Entry 9HBT (electron microscopy, 3.46 A resolution); this record covers chains A and O of the 10 polymer chains in the assembly.

== Chain A ==
Protein: Tilapia Lake Virus nucleoprotein (segment 4)
From: Tilapia lake virus
UniProtKB: A0A1Y9SHW7 (A0A1Y9SHW7_9VIRU); numbering as in UniProt (aligned over 1-354)
Amino-acid sequence (354 residues; numbered 1 to 354; the number before each row is that of its first residue):
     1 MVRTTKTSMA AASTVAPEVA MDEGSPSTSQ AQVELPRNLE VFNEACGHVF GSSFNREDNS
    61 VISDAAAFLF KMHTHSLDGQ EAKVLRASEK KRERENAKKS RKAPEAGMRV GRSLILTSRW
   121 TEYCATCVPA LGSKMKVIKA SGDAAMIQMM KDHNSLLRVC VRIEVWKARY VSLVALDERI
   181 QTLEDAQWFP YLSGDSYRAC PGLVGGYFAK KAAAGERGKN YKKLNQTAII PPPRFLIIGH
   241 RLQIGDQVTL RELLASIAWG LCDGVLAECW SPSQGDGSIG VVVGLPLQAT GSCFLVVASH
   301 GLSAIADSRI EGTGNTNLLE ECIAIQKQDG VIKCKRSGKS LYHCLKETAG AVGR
Not modelled in the structure: 1-33, 351-354

== Chain O ==
Molecule: 40-mer vRNA loop
Sequence (52 nucleotides; each row starts with the number of its first residue):
     1 XXXXXXXXXX XXGCAAAUCU UUCUCACGUC CUGACUUGUG AGUAAAAUUU GG
Not modelled in the structure: 13-52
Modified residues: P5P (purine riboside-5'-monophosphate) at position 1, Y5P (1-(5-O-phosphono-beta-D-ribofuranosyl)-1,4-dihydropyrimidine) at position 2, P5P (purine riboside-5'-monophosphate) at position 3, P5P (purine riboside-5'-monophosphate) at position 4, P5P (purine riboside-5'-monophosphate) at position 5, P5P (purine riboside-5'-monophosphate) at position 6, P5P (purine riboside-5'-monophosphate) at position 7, Y5P (1-(5-O-phosphono-beta-D-ribofuranosyl)-1,4-dihydropyrimidine) at position 8, Y5P (1-(5-O-phosphono-beta-D-ribofuranosyl)-1,4-dihydropyrimidine) at position 9, Y5P (1-(5-O-phosphono-beta-D-ribofuranosyl)-1,4-dihydropyrimidine) at position 10, P5P (purine riboside-5'-monophosphate) at position 11, Y5P (1-(5-O-phosphono-beta-D-ribofuranosyl)-1,4-dihydropyrimidine) at position 12

== Chain A / chain O interface ==
Contacting residue pairs - 34 pairs, chain A then chain O:
  Lys83(A) - Y5P_9(O)  phosphate contact
  Lys83(A) - Y5P_10(O)  phosphate contact
  Leu85(A) - Y5P_9(O)  sugar contact
  Ser88(A) - Y5P_12(O)  hydrogen bond to the phosphate
  Lys91(A) - Y5P_10(O)  salt bridge to the phosphate
  Lys91(A) - P5P_11(O)  salt bridge to the phosphate
  Lys91(A) - Y5P_12(O)  salt bridge to the phosphate
  Arg94(A) - Y5P_12(O)  salt bridge to the phosphate
  Leu131(A) - Y5P_9(O)  sugar contact
  Gly132(A) - Y5P_9(O)  base contact
  Lys134(A) - Y5P_8(O)  salt bridge to the phosphate
  Met135(A) - P5P_6(O)  phosphate contact
  Met135(A) - Y5P_8(O)  base contact
  Lys136(A) - P5P_6(O)  salt bridge to the phosphate
  Lys136(A) - P5P_7(O)  phosphate contact
  Lys139(A) - P5P_5(O)  hydrogen bond to the phosphate
  Lys139(A) - P5P_6(O)  salt bridge to the phosphate
  Met150(A) - Y5P_8(O)  base contact
  Lys151(A) - P5P_4(O)  phosphate contact
  Lys151(A) - P5P_5(O)  salt bridge to the phosphate
  Asn154(A) - Y5P_8(O)  base contact
  Arg158(A) - P5P_4(O)  salt bridge to the phosphate
  Arg198(A) - P5P_7(O)  hydrogen bond to the sugar
  Arg198(A) - Y5P_8(O)  hydrogen bond to the sugar
  Arg198(A) - Y5P_10(O)  base contact
  Tyr207(A) - P5P_11(O)  base contact
  Phe208(A) - Y5P_10(O)  base contact
  Phe208(A) - P5P_11(O)  base contact
  Asn225(A) - P5P_1(O)  hydrogen bond to the phosphate
  Ala228(A) - P5P_1(O)  phosphate contact
  Ile229(A) - P5P_1(O)  base contact
  Arg241(A) - P5P_1(O)  base contact
  Leu242(A) - P5P_1(O)  base contact
  Thr290(A) - P5P_1(O)  phosphate contact
Interface residues without a listed pair, chain A (33 interface residues in all): Asn38, Ala82, Val84, Ser133, His153, Asp195, Leu203, Asn220, Pro231

== In short ==
Chain A and chain O form an interface of 33 and 10 residues respectively, with 5 hydrogen bonds and 9 salt
bridges. Polar contacts include Arg198(A)-P5P_7(O), Arg198(A)-Y5P_8(O) and Ser88(A)-Y5P_12(O).
Chain A is Tilapia Lake Virus nucleoprotein (segment 4) (Tilapia lake virus) and chain O is a 40-mer vRNA
loop; the structure, TiLV-NP pentamer (pseudo-C5), was determined by electron microscopy (same publication as
9HBR, 9HBS, 9HBU, 9HBV, 9HBW, 9HBX, 9HBY and 9HBZ).
